PDB entry 8HW4 | electron microscopy, 3.52 A resolution | chain A

Chain A:
Name: ATP-binding cassette sub-family C member 3
Organism: Homo sapiens
Notes: EC 7.6.2.-, 7.6.2.2, 7.6.2.3
UniProt: O15438 (MRP3_HUMAN); residues 1-1527 here = UniProt positions 1-1527
Amino-acid sequence (1527 residues; row label = number of the first residue in the row):
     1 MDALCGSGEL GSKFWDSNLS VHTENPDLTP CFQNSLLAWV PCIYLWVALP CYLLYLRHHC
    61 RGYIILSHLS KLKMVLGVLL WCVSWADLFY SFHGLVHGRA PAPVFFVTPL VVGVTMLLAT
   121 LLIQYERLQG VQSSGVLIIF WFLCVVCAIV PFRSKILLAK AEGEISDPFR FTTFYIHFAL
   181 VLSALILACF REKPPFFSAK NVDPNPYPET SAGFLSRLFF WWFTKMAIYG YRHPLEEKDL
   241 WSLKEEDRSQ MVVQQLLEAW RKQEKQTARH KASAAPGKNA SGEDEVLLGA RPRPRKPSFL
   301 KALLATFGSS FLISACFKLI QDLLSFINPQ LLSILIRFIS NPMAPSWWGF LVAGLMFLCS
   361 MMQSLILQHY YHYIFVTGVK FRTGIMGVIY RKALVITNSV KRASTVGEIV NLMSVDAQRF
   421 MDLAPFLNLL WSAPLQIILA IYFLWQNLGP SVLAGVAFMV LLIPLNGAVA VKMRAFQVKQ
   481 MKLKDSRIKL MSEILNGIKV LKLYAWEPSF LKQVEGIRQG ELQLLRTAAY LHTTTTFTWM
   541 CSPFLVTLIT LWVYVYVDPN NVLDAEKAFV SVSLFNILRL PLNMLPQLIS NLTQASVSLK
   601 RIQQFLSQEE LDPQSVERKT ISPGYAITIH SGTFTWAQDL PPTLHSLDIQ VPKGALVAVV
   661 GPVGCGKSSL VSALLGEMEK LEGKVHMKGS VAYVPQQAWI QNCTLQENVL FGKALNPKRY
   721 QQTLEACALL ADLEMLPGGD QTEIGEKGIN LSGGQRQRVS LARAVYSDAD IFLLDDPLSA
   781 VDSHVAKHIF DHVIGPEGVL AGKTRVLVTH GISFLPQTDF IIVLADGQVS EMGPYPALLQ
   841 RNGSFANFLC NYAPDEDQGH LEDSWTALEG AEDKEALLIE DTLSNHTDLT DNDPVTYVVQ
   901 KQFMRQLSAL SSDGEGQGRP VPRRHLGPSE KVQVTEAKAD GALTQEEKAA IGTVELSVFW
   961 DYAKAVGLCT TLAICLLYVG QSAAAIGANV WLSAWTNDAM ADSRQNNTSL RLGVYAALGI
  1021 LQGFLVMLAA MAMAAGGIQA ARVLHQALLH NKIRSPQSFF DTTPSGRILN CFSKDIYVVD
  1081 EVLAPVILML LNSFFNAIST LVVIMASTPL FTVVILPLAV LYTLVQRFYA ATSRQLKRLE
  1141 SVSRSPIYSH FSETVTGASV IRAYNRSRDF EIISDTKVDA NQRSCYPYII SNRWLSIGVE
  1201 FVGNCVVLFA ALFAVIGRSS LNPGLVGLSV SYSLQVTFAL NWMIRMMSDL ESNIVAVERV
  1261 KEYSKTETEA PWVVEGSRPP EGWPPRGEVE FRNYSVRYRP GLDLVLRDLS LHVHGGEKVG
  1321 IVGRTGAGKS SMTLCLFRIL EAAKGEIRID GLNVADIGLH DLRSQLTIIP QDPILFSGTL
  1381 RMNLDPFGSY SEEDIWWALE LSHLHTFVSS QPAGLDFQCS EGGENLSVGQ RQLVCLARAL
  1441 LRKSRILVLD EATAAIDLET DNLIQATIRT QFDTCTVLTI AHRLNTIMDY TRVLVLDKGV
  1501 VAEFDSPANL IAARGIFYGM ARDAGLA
Disordered / not traced: 1-31, 269-295, 851-948, 1521-1527
Ligand contacts:
  - 17-oxoandrost-5-en-3beta-yl hydrogen sulfate (ZWY), molecule 1: K318, Y370, Y371, F375, P425, L429, L580, P581, M584, N1192, R1193, R1245
  - 17-oxoandrost-5-en-3beta-yl hydrogen sulfate (ZWY), molecule 2: H532, T535, W539, L580, M584, M1089, F1238, N1241, W1242, R1245, M1246
Curated features (UniProtKB/Swiss-Prot):
  - binding site (ATP): G661 to S668, G1323 to S1330
  - modified residue (Phosphoserine): S908, S911
  - glycosylation (N-linked (GlcNAc...) asparagine): N18, N1006, N1007
  - natural variant: R1297 (R1297H: Does not affect subcellular localizattion)
From the paper describing this entry:
  - binding site for 17-oxoandrost-5-en-3beta-yl hydrogen sulfate: K318, Y371, F375, P425, L429, T535, W539, L580, M584, M1089, R1193, F1238, W1242, R1245
  - mutagenesis - K318A, Y371A, F375A, W539A, R1193A, F1238A, R1245A: decreased binding to 17-oxoandrost-5-en-3beta-yl hydrogen sulfate
  - mutagenesis - E1451Q: abolished catalytic activity

Overview:
Chain A binds 17-oxoandrost-5-en-3beta-yl hydrogen sulfate. Curated annotation (UniProt) lists 16 ATP-binding
residues. From the paper: a binding site for 17-oxoandrost-5-en-3beta-yl hydrogen sulfate at K318, Y371 and
F375 among others; K318A, Y371A and F375A, among others, reduce binding to 17-oxoandrost-5-en-3beta-yl
hydrogen sulfate; 8 substitutions were tested in all.
Chain A is ATP-binding cassette sub-family C member 3 (Homo sapiens); the structure, Cryo-EM structure of
dehydroepiandrosterone sulfate-bound human ABC transporter ABCC3 in nanodiscs, was determined by electron
microscopy, deposited together with 8HVH and 8HW2.
